6RUO - chains R and U of the 20 polymer chains in the assembly; structure by electron microscopy, 3.50 A resolution.

# Chain R
Protein: RNA polymerase I-specific transcription initiation factor RRN11
Source organism: Saccharomyces cerevisiae
UniProtKB: Q04712 (RRN11_YEAST); residue numbers follow UniProt; this construct covers 1-507
Amino-acid sequence (507 residues; numbered 1 to 507; the number before each row is that of its first residue):
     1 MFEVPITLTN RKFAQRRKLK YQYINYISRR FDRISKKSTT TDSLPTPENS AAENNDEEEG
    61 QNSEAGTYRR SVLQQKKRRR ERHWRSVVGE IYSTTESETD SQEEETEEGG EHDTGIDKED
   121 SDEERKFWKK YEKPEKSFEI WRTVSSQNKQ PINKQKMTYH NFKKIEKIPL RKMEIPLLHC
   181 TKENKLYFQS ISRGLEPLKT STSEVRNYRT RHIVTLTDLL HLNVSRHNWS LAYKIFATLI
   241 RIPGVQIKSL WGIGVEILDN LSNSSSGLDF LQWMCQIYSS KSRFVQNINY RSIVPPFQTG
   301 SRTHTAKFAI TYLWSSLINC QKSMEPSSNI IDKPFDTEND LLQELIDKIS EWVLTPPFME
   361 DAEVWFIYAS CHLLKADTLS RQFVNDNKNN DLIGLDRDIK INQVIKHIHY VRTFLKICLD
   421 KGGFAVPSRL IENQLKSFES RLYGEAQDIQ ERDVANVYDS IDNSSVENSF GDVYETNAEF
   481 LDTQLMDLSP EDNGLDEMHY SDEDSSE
Not modelled in the structure: 39-120, 325-344, 386-396, 444-507

# Chain U
Molecule: Nontemplate strand
Source organism: synthetic construct
Sequence (70 nucleotides; each row starts with the number of its first residue):
     1 GGTTTAGTCA TGGAGTACAA GTGTGAGGAA AAGTAGTTGG CGTAGCAGGA GAAGTAAAGC
    61 AGTTGAAGAC
Not modelled in the structure: 1-10, 43-52, 64-70

# How chain R and chain U interact
Residue-residue contacts (18):
  Asn10(R) with DA29(U), phosphate contact
  Arg11(R) with DG28(U), hydrogen bond to the base; DA29(U), base contact; DA30(U), base contact
  Lys12(R) with DA29(U), salt bridge to the phosphate
  Arg125(R) with DG36(U), hydrogen bond to the phosphate; DT37(U), salt bridge to the phosphate
  Thr181(R) with DG27(U), phosphate contact; DG28(U), phosphate contact
  Lys182(R) with DG27(U), salt bridge to the phosphate
  Glu183(R) with DG28(U), phosphate contact
  Arg206(R) with DA29(U), phosphate contact
  Asn207(R) with DA30(U), hydrogen bond to the phosphate
  Ser282(R) with DG39(U), phosphate contact
  Arg283(R) with DT38(U), sugar contact; DG39(U), hydrogen bond to the phosphate
  Val285(R) with DT38(U), phosphate contact
  Asn287(R) with DT37(U), phosphate contact
Interface residues without a listed pair, chain R (15 interface residues in all): Cys180, Lys281
Interface residues without a listed pair, chain U (9 interface residues in all): DA26

# Overview
15 residues of chain R face 9 of chain U across their interface, with 4 hydrogen bonds and 3 salt bridges.
Polar contacts include Arg11(R)-DG28(U), Arg125(R)-DG36(U) and Asn207(R)-DA30(U).
Chain R is RNA polymerase I-specific transcription initiation factor RRN11 (Saccharomyces cerevisiae) and
chain U is Nontemplate strand (synthetic construct); the structure, RNA Polymerase I Open Complex conformation
1, was determined by electron microscopy, deposited together with 6RQH, 6RQL, 6RQT, 6RRD, 6RUI and 6RWE.
